3LZG - chains B and C of the 6 polymer chains in the assembly; structure by X-ray diffraction, 2.60 A resolution.

# Chain B
Name: Hemagglutinin, HA2 SUBUNIT
From: Influenza A virus
Notes: fragment: Ectodomain HA2, residues 345-520
UniProt: C3W5S1 (C3W5S1_I09A0); residues 1-174 here correspond to UniProt positions 345-518 (UniProt number = residue number + 344)
Amino-acid sequence (177 residues; each row starts with the number of its first residue):
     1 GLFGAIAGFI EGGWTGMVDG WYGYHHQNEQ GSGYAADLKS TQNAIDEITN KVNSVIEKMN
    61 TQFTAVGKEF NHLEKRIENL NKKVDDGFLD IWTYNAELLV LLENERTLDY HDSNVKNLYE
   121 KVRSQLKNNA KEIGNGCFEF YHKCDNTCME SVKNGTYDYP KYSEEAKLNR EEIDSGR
Unresolved in the structure: 176-177
Sequence notes: expression tag (175-177)
Disulfides: Cys144-Cys148

# Chain C
Name: Hemagglutinin, HA1 SUBUNIT
From: Influenza A virus
Notes: fragment: Ectodomain HA1, residues 18-344
UniProt: C3W5S1 (C3W5S1_I09A0); the construct lacks a stretch of the UniProt sequence, so the offset changes along the chain: 11-55 = UniProt 18-62; 56-83 = UniProt 64-91; 84-90 = UniProt 93-99; 91-116 = UniProt 101-126; 3 more segments
Amino-acid sequence (329 residues; each row starts with the number of its first residue; a row labelled like 116A-116C holds insertion residues (116A, then the next letters in order)):
     9 PGDTLCIGYH ANNSTDTVDT VLEKNVTVTH SVNLLEDKHN GKLCKLR
   55A G
    56 VAPLHLGKCN IAGWILGNPE CESLSTAS
   83A S
    84 WSYIVET
   90A P
    91 SSDNGTCYPG DFIDYEELRE QLSSVS
116A-116C SFE
   117 RFEIFPKTSS WPNHDSN
  133A K
   134 GVTAACPHAG AKSFYKNLIW LVKKGNSYPK LSKSYINDKG KEVLVLWGIH HPSTSADQQS
   194 LYQNADTYVF VGSSRYSKKF KPEIAIRPKV RDQEGRMNYY WTLVEPGDKI TFEATGNLVV
   254 PRYAFAMERN AGS
  266A G
   267 IIISDTPVHD CNTTCQTPKG AINTSLPFQN IHPITIGKCP KYVKSTKLRL ATGLRNIPSI
   327 QSR
Unresolved in the structure: 9-10, 326-329
Sequence notes: expression tag (9-10)
Disulfides: Cys52-Cys277, Cys64-Cys76, Cys97-Cys139, Cys281-Cys305
Covalent attachments: N-acetylglucosamine (NAG) linked to Asn94

# How chain B and chain C interact
Pairs across the interface (12):
  Glu47(B) with Leu30(C)
  Asn50(B) with Thr28(C); Val29(C), hydrogen bond (side chain-backbone); Leu30(C), hydrogen bond (side chain-backbone); Glu31(C); Lys32(C)
  Lys51(B) with Val29(C), hydrogen bond (backbone-backbone)
  Ser54(B) with Val29(C)
  Lys58(B) with Lys32(C)
  Asn60(B) with Lys310(C)
  Gln62(B) with Lys310(C)
  Tyr110(B) with Leu30(C), hydrophobic
Other interface residues (no listed pair), chain B (9 interface residues in all): Ile48

# Overview
Chain B and chain C form an interface of 9 and 6 residues respectively; the contacts include 3 hydrogen bonds.
Among the polar pairs are Asn50(B)-Val29(C), Asn50(B)-Leu30(C) and Lys51(B)-Val29(C). N-acetylglucosamine is
covalently linked to Asn94(C).
Here chain B is Hemagglutinin, HA2 SUBUNIT and chain C is Hemagglutinin, HA1 SUBUNIT, both from Influenza A
virus. Entry 3LZG (Crystal structure of a 2009 H1N1 influenza virus hemagglutinin) was determined by X-ray
diffraction together with 3LZF from the same study.
